5L62 - chains S and T of the 28 polymer chains in the assembly; structure by X-ray diffraction, 2.80 A resolution.

== Chain S ==
Protein: Proteasome subunit alpha type-6
From: Saccharomyces cerevisiae (strain ATCC 204508 / S288c)
Notes: EC 3.4.25.1
UniProt: P40302 (PSA6_YEAST); residues 0-233 here correspond to UniProt positions 1-234 (UniProt number = residue number + 1)
Chain sequence (234 residues; row label = number of the first residue in the row; numbering starts at 0):
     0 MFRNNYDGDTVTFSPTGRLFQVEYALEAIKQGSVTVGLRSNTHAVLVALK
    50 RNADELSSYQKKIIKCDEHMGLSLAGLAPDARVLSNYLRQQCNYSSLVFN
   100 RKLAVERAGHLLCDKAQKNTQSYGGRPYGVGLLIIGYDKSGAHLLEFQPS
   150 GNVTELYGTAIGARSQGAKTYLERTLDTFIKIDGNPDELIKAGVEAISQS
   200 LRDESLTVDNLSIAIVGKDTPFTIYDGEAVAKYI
Not modelled in the structure: 0-2
Swiss-Prot annotation at these positions:
  - modified residue: Ser13 (Phosphoserine)
  - cross-link: Lys190 (Glycyl lysine isopeptide (Lys-Gly) (interchain with G-Cter in ubiquitin))

== Chain T ==
Protein: Probable proteasome subunit alpha type-7
From: Saccharomyces cerevisiae (strain ATCC 204508 / S288c)
Notes: EC 3.4.25.1
UniProt: P21242 (PSA7_YEAST); residues -3 to 284 here correspond to UniProt positions 1-288 (UniProt number = residue number + 4)
Chain sequence (288 residues; row label = number of the first residue in the row; numbers below 1 keep their minus sign (Met-3 is residue -3)):
    -3 MTSIGTGYDLSNSVFSPDGRNFQVEYAVKAVENGTTSIGIKCNDGVVFAV
    47 EKLITSKLLVPQKNVKIQVVDRHIGCVYSGLIPDGRHLVNRGREEAASFK
    97 KLYKTPIPIPAFADRLGQYVQAHTLYNSVRPFGVSTIFGGVDKNGAHLYM
   147 LEPSGSYWGYKGAATGKGRQSAKAELEKLVDHHPEGLSAREAVKQAAKII
   197 YLAHEDNKEKDFELEISWCSLSETNGLHKFVKGDLLQEAIDFAQKEINGD
   247 DDEDEDDSDNVMSSDDENAPVATNANATTDQEGDIHLE
Not modelled in the structure: -3 to 1, 245-284
Swiss-Prot annotation at these positions:
  - modified residue: Thr-2 (N-acetylthreonine)

== How chain S and chain T interact ==
Pairs across the interface (63):
  Asn4(S) - Leu6(T)
  Tyr5(S) - Asp5(T)  hydrogen bond
  Tyr5(S) - Leu6(T)  hydrophobic
  Thr9(S) - Arg126(T)
  Val10(S) - Gln19(T)
  Val10(S) - Asn123(T)
  Val10(S) - Ser124(T)
  Val10(S) - Val125(T)
  Val10(S) - Arg126(T)
  Thr11(S) - Leu6(T)
  Thr11(S) - Gln19(T)
  Phe12(S) - Gln19(T)
  Phe12(S) - Tyr22(T)  hydrophobic
  Phe12(S) - Ala23(T)  hydrophobic
  Phe12(S) - Arg126(T)
  Phe12(S) - Pro127(T)
  Ser13(S) - Tyr22(T)
  Pro14(S) - Tyr22(T)  hydrophobic
  Pro14(S) - Lys25(T)
  Thr15(S) - Lys25(T)
  Gly16(S) - Tyr22(T)
  Gly16(S) - Lys25(T)
  Gly16(S) - Ala26(T)
  Leu18(S) - Leu77(T)  hydrophobic
  Leu18(S) - Arg126(T)
  His109(S) - Arg82(T)
  Cys112(S) - Arg82(T)
  Asp113(S) - Arg82(T)  salt bridge
  Asp113(S) - Asn86(T)
  Gln116(S) - Pro79(T)
  Gln116(S) - Asp80(T)
  Gln116(S) - His83(T)  hydrogen bond
  Gln116(S) - Arg126(T)
  Thr119(S) - Arg126(T)  hydrogen bond (backbone-side chain)
  Gln120(S) - His119(T)
  Gln120(S) - Val125(T)
  Gln120(S) - Arg126(T)  hydrogen bond (backbone-backbone)
  Gln120(S) - Pro127(T)
  Gln120(S) - Phe128(T)
  Ser121(S) - Ser124(T)
  Tyr122(S) - Ser124(T)  hydrogen bond (backbone-backbone)
  Ser149(S) - Pro79(T)
  Gly150(S) - Pro79(T)
  Asn151(S) - Ile78(T)
  Asn151(S) - Pro79(T)
  Thr153(S) - Leu55(T)
  Thr153(S) - Asn60(T)
  Glu154(S) - Val56(T)
  Glu154(S) - Lys59(T)
  Glu154(S) - Asn60(T)  hydrogen bond (backbone-side chain)
  Leu155(S) - Leu54(T)
  Leu155(S) - Leu55(T)
  Leu155(S) - Val56(T)
  Tyr156(S) - Leu54(T)  hydrogen bond (backbone-backbone)
  Tyr156(S) - Leu55(T)
  Tyr156(S) - Val56(T)
  Tyr156(S) - Pro57(T)
  Gly157(S) - Leu54(T)
  Lys168(S) - Leu54(T)
  Leu171(S) - Leu54(T)
  Glu172(S) - Ser52(T)  hydrogen bond
  Glu172(S) - Lys53(T)
  Leu175(S) - Lys53(T)
Other interface residues (no listed pair), chain S (35 interface residues in all): Arg38, Glu105, Val152, Phe178
Other interface residues (no listed pair), chain T (30 interface residues in all): Gly129

== Summary ==
35 residues of chain S face 30 of chain T across their interface, with 8 hydrogen bonds and 1 salt bridge.
Polar pairs include Asp113(S)-Arg82(T), Tyr5(S)-Asp5(T) and Gln116(S)-His83(T).
Chain S is Proteasome subunit alpha type-6 and chain T is Probable proteasome subunit alpha type-7, both from
Saccharomyces cerevisiae (strain ATCC 204508 / S288c); the structure, Yeast 20S proteasome with human beta5c
(1-138) and human beta6 (97-111; 118-133) in complex with epoxyketone ..., was determined by X-ray diffraction
(same publication as 5L52, 5L54, 5L55, 5L5A, 5L5B, 5L5D and 30 further entries).
